Entry 6WLP (X-ray diffraction, 3.00 A resolution); this record covers chains B and D.

Chain B (and D):
Name: Adagio protein 1
Organism: Arabidopsis thaliana
Notes: chain D of this document is another copy of the same molecule, construct and numbering; everything in this record applies to it too
Reference sequence: Q94BT6 (ADO1_ARATH); residues -27 to 162 here correspond to UniProt positions 1-190 (UniProt number = residue number + 28)
Amino-acid sequence (190 residues; row label = number of the first residue in the row; numbers below 1 keep their minus sign (Met-27 is residue -27)):
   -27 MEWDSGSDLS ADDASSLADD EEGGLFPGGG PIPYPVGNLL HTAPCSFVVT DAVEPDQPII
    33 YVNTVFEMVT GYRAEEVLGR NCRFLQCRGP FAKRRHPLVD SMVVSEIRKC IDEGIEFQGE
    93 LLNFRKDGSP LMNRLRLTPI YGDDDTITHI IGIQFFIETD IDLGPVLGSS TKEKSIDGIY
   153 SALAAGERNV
Disordered / not traced: -27 to 6, 137-162
Sequence notes: engineered mutation Ser18 (Gly46 in Q94BT6), Arg52 (Gly80 in Q94BT6)
Residues lining bound ligands: FMN (flavin mononucleotide): Val20, Thr22, Gln29, Asn53, Cys54, Arg55, Leu57, Gln58, Val76, Ile79, Arg80, Ile83, Leu93, Asn95, Asn105, Leu107, Leu109, Ile122, Ile123, Gly124, Gln126
UniProt features mapped onto this chain:
  - modified residue: Cys54 (S-4a-FMN cysteine)
From the paper describing this entry:
  - mutagenesis - G18S, Q126L: unchanged binding to GI
  - mutagenesis - G52R: increased stability (citing earlier work)

Chain B / chain D interface:
Pairs across the interface - 29 pairs, chain B then chain D:
  His13(B) with Arg106(D), hydrogen bond (backbone-side chain); Phe127(D)
  Thr14(B) with Phe127(D)
  Ala15(B) with Phe127(D), hydrophobic
  Cys17(B) with Cys17(D), disulfide
  Phe19(B) with Phe19(D), hydrophobic; Ile125(D), hydrophobic
  Asp23(B) with Asp115(D)
  Val25(B) with Asp115(D)
  Glu26(B) with Asp115(D)
  Ile32(B) with Ile112(D), hydrophobic
  Tyr33(B) with Thr110(D)
  Arg106(B) with His13(D), hydrogen bond (side chain-backbone)
  Thr110(B) with Tyr33(D)
  Ile112(B) with His121(D)
  Tyr113(B) with His121(D), hydrogen bond (backbone-side chain)
  Gly114(B) with His121(D)
  Asp115(B) with Asp23(D); Val25(D); Glu26(D)
  Thr120(B) with His121(D)
  His121(B) with Ile112(D); Tyr113(D), hydrogen bond (side chain-backbone); Thr120(D); His121(D), hydrogen bond
  Ile123(B) with Ile123(D), hydrophobic
  Ile125(B) with Phe19(D), hydrophobic
  Phe127(B) with Thr14(D); Ala15(D), hydrophobic
Other interface residues (no listed pair), chain B (26 interface residues in all): Pro16, Val21, Thr36, Glu92, Arg108
Other interface residues (no listed pair), chain D (26 interface residues in all): Pro16, Val21, Ile32, Thr36, Glu92, Arg108, Gly114
Inter-chain disulfides: Cys17(B)-Cys17(D)

In short:
The chain B/chain D interface involves 26 residues from each chain, with 1 disulfide bond and 5 hydrogen
bonds. Among the polar pairs are His13(B)-Arg106(D), Tyr113(B)-His121(D) and His121(B)-His121(D). Bound to
chain B: flavin mononucleotide. From the paper: G52R of chain B increases stability; G18S and Q126L of chain B
leave binding to GI unchanged.
Both chains are Adagio protein 1 (Arabidopsis thaliana). Entry 6WLP (Crystal Structure of the ZTL light-state
mimic G46S) was determined by X-ray diffraction together with 6WLE from the same study.
